Entry 6VF3 (X-ray diffraction, 1.52 A resolution); this record covers chains A and T of the 4 polymer chains in the assembly.

# Chain A
Name: DNA-directed DNA/RNA polymerase mu
Source organism: Homo sapiens
Notes: EC 2.7.7.7
Reference sequence: Q9NP87 (DPOLM_HUMAN); numbering as in UniProt; present here: 132-397, 410-494
Amino-acid sequence (356 residues; row label = number of the first residue in the row; note: 12 numbers in that range are skipped by the numbering (no residue carries them; nothing is unmodelled there)):
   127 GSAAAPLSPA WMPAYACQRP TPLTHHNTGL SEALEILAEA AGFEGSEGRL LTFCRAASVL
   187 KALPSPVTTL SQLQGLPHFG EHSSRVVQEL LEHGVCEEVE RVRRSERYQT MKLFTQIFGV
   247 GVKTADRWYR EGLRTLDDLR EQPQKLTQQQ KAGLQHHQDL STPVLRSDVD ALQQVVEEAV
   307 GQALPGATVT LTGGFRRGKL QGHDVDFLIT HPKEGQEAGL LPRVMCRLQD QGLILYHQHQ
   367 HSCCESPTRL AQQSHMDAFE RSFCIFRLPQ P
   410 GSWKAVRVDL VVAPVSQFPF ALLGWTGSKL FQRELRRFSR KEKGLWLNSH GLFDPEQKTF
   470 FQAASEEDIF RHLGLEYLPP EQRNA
Unresolved in the structure: 127-137, 365-383
Differences from the reference sequence: expression tag (127-131); conflict Gly410 (Pro in Q9NP87)
Glycans and other covalent adducts: 2,3-dihydroxy-1,4-dithiobutane (DTT) linked to Cys180
Metal / ion sites: Mn2+ site 1 near His152 (its only coordinating residue here); Mn2+ site 2: His208 (shared with 1 residue of chain D); Mn2+ site 3 near His219 (its only coordinating residue here); Na+: Thr241, Ile243, Val246 (shared with 1 residue of chain P); Mn2+ site 4: Asp330, Asp332 (together with 8-oxo-guanosine-5'-triphosphate); Mn2+ site 5: Asp330, Asp332, Asp418 (together with 8-oxo-guanosine-5'-triphosphate) (shared with 1 residue of chain P); Mn2+ site 6: Glu386, His459
Ligand contacts: 8-oxo-guanosine-5'-triphosphate (8GT): Gly319, Gly320, Arg323, Lys325, Gln327, Gly328, His329, Asp330, Asp332, Asp418, Gly433, Trp434, Thr435, Gly436, Ser437, Lys438, Gln441

# Chain T
Molecule: 9-nt DNA strand
Sequence (9 nucleotides; row label = number of the first residue in the row):
     1 CGGCATACG
Metal / ion sites: Mn2+ near DG2 (its only coordinating residue here)

# How chain A and chain T interact
Contacting residue pairs (23):
  Gly174(A) with DC4(T), base contact
  Leu177(A) with DC4(T), phosphate contact; DA5(T), phosphate contact
  Gln364(A) with DG9(T), phosphate contact
  Phe385(A) with DG9(T), phosphate contact
  Glu386(A) with DC8(T), sugar contact; DG9(T), hydrogen bond to the phosphate
  Arg387(A) with DA7(T), hydrogen bond to the base; DC8(T), hydrogen bond to the sugar; DG9(T), hydrogen bond to the phosphate
  Lys438(A) with DA5(T), base contact
  Arg442(A) with DA5(T), salt bridge to the phosphate
  Arg445(A) with DA5(T), hydrogen bond to the base; DT6(T), hydrogen bond to the sugar
  Arg446(A) with DA5(T), sugar contact
  Arg449(A) with DT6(T), salt bridge to the phosphate
  Lys450(A) with DG3(T), hydrogen bond to the phosphate; DC4(T), salt bridge to the phosphate
  Leu456(A) with DT6(T), sugar contact
  Asn457(A) with DT6(T), phosphate contact; DA7(T), hydrogen bond to the phosphate
  His459(A) with DA7(T), phosphate contact; DC8(T), salt bridge to the phosphate
Interface residues without a listed pair, chain A (17 interface residues in all): Arg181, Phe389

# Overview
17 residues of chain A and 7 residues of chain T are in contact, with 8 hydrogen bonds and 4 salt bridges.
Among the polar pairs are Arg387(A)-DA7(T), Arg445(A)-DA5(T) and Arg387(A)-DC8(T). Bound to chain A:
8-oxo-guanosine-5'-triphosphate.
Here chain A is DNA-directed DNA/RNA polymerase mu (Homo sapiens) and chain T is a 9-nt DNA strand. Entry 6VF3
(DNA Polymerase Mu, 8-oxorGTP:At Ground State Ternary Complex, 50 mM Mn2+ (15 min)) was determined by X-ray
diffraction (same publication as 6VEZ, 6VF0, 6VF1, 6VF2, 6VF4, 6VF5 and 7 further entries).
